Entry 5UBP (X-ray diffraction, 2.30 A resolution); this record covers chains B and C of the 3 polymer chains in the assembly.

== Chain B ==
Protein: Nuclear mRNA export protein THP1
Organism: Saccharomyces cerevisiae S288c
UniProtKB: Q08231 (THP1_YEAST); residues 1-455 here = UniProt positions 1-455
Amino-acid sequence (455 residues; each row starts with the number of its first residue):
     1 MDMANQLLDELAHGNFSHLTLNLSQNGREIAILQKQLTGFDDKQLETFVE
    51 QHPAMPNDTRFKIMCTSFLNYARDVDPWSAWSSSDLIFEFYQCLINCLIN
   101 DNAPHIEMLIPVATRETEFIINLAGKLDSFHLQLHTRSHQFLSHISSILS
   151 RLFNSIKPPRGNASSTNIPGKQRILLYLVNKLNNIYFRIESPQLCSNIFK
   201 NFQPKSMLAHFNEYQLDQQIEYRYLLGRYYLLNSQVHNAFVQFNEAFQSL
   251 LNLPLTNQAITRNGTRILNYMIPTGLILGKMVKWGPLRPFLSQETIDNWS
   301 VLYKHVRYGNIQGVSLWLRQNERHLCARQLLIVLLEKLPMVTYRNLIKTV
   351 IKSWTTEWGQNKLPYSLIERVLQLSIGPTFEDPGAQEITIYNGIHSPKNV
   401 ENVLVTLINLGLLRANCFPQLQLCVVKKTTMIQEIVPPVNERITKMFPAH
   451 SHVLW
Disulfide bonds: C417-C424

== Chain C ==
Protein: 26S proteasome complex subunit SEM1
Organism: Saccharomyces cerevisiae S288c
UniProtKB: O94742 (SEM1_YEAST); numbering as in UniProt (aligned over 1-89)
Amino-acid sequence (89 residues; row label = number of the first residue in the row):
     1 MSTDVAAAQAQSKIDLTKKKNEEINKKSLEEDDEFEDFPIDTWANGETIK
    51 SNAVTQTNIWEENWDDVEVDDDFTNELKAELDRYKRENQ
Not modelled in the structure: 1-26, 42-56
Swiss-Prot annotation at these positions:
  - modified residue: S2 (N-acetylserine), S12 (Phosphoserine)

== Interface between chain B and chain C ==
Pairs across the interface (90):
  K181(B) - D37(C)  salt bridge
  N184(B) - E34(C)
  R188(B) - D32(C)  salt bridge
  R188(B) - E34(C)  salt bridge
  Q215(B) - I40(C)
  D217(B) - F38(C)
  D217(B) - I40(C)
  I220(B) - F35(C)  hydrophobic
  E221(B) - F35(C)
  Y224(B) - D33(C)  hydrogen bond (side chain-backbone)
  Y224(B) - F35(C)  hydrophobic
  R228(B) - D33(C)  salt bridge
  F240(B) - W60(C)  hydrophobic
  N244(B) - I59(C)
  N244(B) - W60(C)  hydrogen bond
  F247(B) - I59(C)  hydrophobic
  Q248(B) - T57(C)  hydrogen bond (side chain-backbone)
  Q248(B) - I59(C)
  T256(B) - D41(C)
  N257(B) - P39(C)
  A259(B) - E36(C)
  A259(B) - D37(C)
  I260(B) - F38(C)  hydrophobic
  R262(B) - E30(C)
  R262(B) - E36(C)  salt bridge
  N263(B) - F35(C)
  N263(B) - E36(C)  hydrogen bond (side chain-backbone)
  N263(B) - F38(C)
  R266(B) - L29(C)  hydrogen bond (side chain-backbone)
  R266(B) - E30(C)  hydrogen bond (side chain-backbone)
  R266(B) - D32(C)  hydrogen bond (side chain-backbone)
  R266(B) - D33(C)
  R266(B) - E34(C)  hydrogen bond (side chain-backbone)
  R266(B) - F35(C)
  R266(B) - E36(C)  salt bridge
  I267(B) - F35(C)  hydrophobic
  Y270(B) - D33(C)  hydrogen bond
  M271(B) - I59(C)  hydrophobic
  M271(B) - W60(C)  hydrophobic
  G279(B) - W64(C)  hydrogen bond (backbone-side chain)
  K280(B) - W60(C)
  M281(B) - W60(C)
  M281(B) - E61(C)  hydrogen bond (backbone-backbone)
  V282(B) - I59(C)
  V282(B) - W60(C)  hydrophobic
  V282(B) - E61(C)
  K283(B) - N58(C)
  K283(B) - I59(C)  hydrogen bond (backbone-backbone)
  K283(B) - W60(C)  hydrogen bond (side chain-backbone)
  K283(B) - E61(C)
  K283(B) - E62(C)  salt bridge
  P286(B) - N58(C)
  P286(B) - I59(C)  hydrophobic
  K304(B) - D71(C)  salt bridge
  R307(B) - W64(C)  hydrogen bond (side chain-backbone)
  R307(B) - V67(C)  hydrogen bond (side chain-backbone)
  R307(B) - E68(C)
  Y308(B) - V69(C)  hydrogen bond (side chain-backbone)
  Y308(B) - D71(C)
  Y308(B) - F73(C)
  Y308(B) - T74(C)
  G309(B) - F73(C)
  N310(B) - F73(C)
  R328(B) - D33(C)  salt bridge
  R344(B) - W64(C)
  R344(B) - D65(C)  salt bridge
  N345(B) - W64(C)
  L346(B) - L77(C)  hydrophobic
  K348(B) - D65(C)  salt bridge
  T349(B) - L77(C)
  K352(B) - E68(C)
  S353(B) - L81(C)
  W354(B) - Y84(C)  hydrophobic
  W354(B) - K85(C)
  W358(B) - L81(C)  hydrophobic
  W358(B) - K85(C)
  P364(B) - Y84(C)
  S366(B) - Y84(C)  hydrogen bond
  L367(B) - L81(C)  hydrophobic
  L367(B) - Y84(C)  hydrogen bond (backbone-side chain)
  R370(B) - E80(C)  salt bridge
  R370(B) - R83(C)
  R370(B) - Y84(C)
  R370(B) - E87(C)  salt bridge
  V371(B) - L77(C)  hydrophobic
  L374(B) - F73(C)
  L374(B) - E76(C)
  L374(B) - L77(C)  hydrophobic
  S375(B) - F73(C)
  V439(B) - W64(C)  hydrophobic
Also at the interface, not in a pair above, chain B (61 interface residues in all): L251, L253, P254, G275, L287, A327, V350, Q360, P438
Also at the interface, not in a pair above, chain C (36 interface residues in all): E31, D82

== Overview ==
61 residues of chain B and 36 residues of chain C are in contact, with 18 hydrogen bonds and 13 salt bridges.
Among the polar pairs are K181(B)-D37(C), R188(B)-D32(C) and R188(B)-E34(C).
Here chain B is Nuclear mRNA export protein THP1 and chain C is 26S proteasome complex subunit SEM1, both from
Saccharomyces cerevisiae S288c. Entry 5UBP (TREX2 M-region) was determined by X-ray diffraction.
